Entry 8W9Z (electron microscopy, 3.00 A resolution); this record covers chains C and K of the 20 polymer chains in the assembly.

Chain C:
Molecule: DNA-directed RNA polymerase subunit gamma
Source organism: Nicotiana tabacum
Reference sequence: A0A140G1Q3 (A0A140G1Q3_TOBAC); residue numbers follow UniProt; this construct covers 1-688
Sequence (688 residues; numbered 1 to 688; the number before each row is that of its first residue):
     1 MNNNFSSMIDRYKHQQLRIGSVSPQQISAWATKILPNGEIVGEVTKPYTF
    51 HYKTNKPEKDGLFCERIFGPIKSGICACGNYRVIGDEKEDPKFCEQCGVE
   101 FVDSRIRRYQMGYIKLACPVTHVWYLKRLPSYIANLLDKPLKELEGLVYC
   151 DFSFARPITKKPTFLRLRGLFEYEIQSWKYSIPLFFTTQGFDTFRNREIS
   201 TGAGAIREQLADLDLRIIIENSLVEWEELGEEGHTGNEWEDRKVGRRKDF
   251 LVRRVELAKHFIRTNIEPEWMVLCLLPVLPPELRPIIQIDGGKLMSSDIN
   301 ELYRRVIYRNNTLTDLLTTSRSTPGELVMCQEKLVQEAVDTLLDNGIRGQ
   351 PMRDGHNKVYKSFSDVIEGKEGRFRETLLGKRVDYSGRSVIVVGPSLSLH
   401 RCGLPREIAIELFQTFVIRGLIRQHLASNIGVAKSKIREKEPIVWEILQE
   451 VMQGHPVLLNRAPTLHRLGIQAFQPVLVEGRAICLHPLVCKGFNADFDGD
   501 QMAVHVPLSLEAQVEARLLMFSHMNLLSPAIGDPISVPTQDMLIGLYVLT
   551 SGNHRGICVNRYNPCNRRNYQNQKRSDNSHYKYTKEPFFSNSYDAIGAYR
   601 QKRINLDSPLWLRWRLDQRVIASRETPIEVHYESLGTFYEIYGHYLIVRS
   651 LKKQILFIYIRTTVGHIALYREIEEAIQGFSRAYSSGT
Unresolved in the structure: 1-7, 70-103, 350-385, 568-583, 686-688
Ion coordination: Mg2+: Asp-496, Asp-498, Asp-500

Chain K:
Molecule: PAP8(pTAC6)
Source organism: Nicotiana tabacum
Reference sequence: A0A1S3ZQT7 (A0A1S3ZQT7_TOBAC); residue numbers follow UniProt; this construct covers 1-331
Sequence (331 residues; row label = number of the first residue in the row):
     1 MSAAQLFFPLPPNLSTFSTTPSSQALFTISFAKTISSNPNSVKQSLTTKR
    51 RRDFRVFADDGDADGGGPDDYDMDEDEVEEADNKKDFDVDYDTLLGGASL
   101 TVAATGDDIAMVHSSSFVFTQGWDSEKIVDYRINEEEFHKISLLDCDFFI
   151 RKPPDPDNDVYDFREMYVTPPDTDIYAIPRVLAPMPQKYIRCAMSDYGCY
   201 NVTEPPIDAPRDPMYKSEREVSKVFLTKHYRNRRAGDPEFALDFEEIYVI
   251 DSKTKSITRAKVVVTVPGGRNRDRKNDLLVIRDNGTSFKIIPSEERDDPT
   301 TVIEKEEWKKSRQDMERHLRKLRDFSVSNWF
Unresolved in the structure: 1-117

Interface between chain C and chain K:
Pairs across the interface (77):
  Arg-555(C) / Glu-307(K)
  Gly-556(C) / Glu-307(K)  hydrogen bond (backbone-side chain)
  Gly-556(C) / Trp-308(K)
  Gly-556(C) / Ser-311(K)
  Ile-557(C) / Trp-308(K)
  Ile-557(C) / Ser-311(K)  hydrogen bond (backbone-side chain)
  Ile-557(C) / Arg-312(K)
  Ile-557(C) / Met-315(K)  hydrophobic
  Asn-560(C) / Glu-304(K)  hydrogen bond
  Asn-560(C) / Trp-308(K)  hydrogen bond (backbone-side chain)
  Arg-561(C) / Trp-308(K)
  Tyr-562(C) / Trp-308(K)
  Asn-563(C) / Trp-308(K)
  Pro-564(C) / Glu-304(K)
  Pro-564(C) / Lys-305(K)
  Pro-564(C) / Trp-308(K)
  Cys-565(C) / Lys-305(K)  hydrogen bond
  Lys-585(C) / Thr-300(K)
  Lys-585(C) / Glu-304(K)
  Gln-618(C) / Ser-217(K)
  Arg-619(C) / Tyr-215(K)
  Val-620(C) / Val-202(K)
  Ile-621(C) / Val-202(K)  hydrophobic
  Ala-622(C) / Val-202(K)
  Ser-623(C) / Tyr-200(K)
  Arg-624(C) / Cys-199(K)
  Arg-624(C) / Asn-201(K)
  Arg-624(C) / Glu-220(K)  salt bridge
  Glu-625(C) / Cys-199(K)
  Thr-626(C) / Tyr-197(K)  hydrogen bond
  Thr-626(C) / Cys-199(K)
  Thr-626(C) / Asn-284(K)
  Pro-627(C) / Tyr-197(K)
  Pro-627(C) / Gly-198(K)
  Ile-628(C) / Ile-281(K)
  Ile-628(C) / Arg-282(K)
  Ile-628(C) / Val-302(K)  hydrophobic
  Ile-628(C) / Ile-303(K)  hydrophobic
  Ile-628(C) / Glu-306(K)
  Glu-629(C) / Val-280(K)
  Glu-629(C) / Ile-281(K)
  Glu-629(C) / Arg-282(K)  salt bridge
  Glu-629(C) / Val-302(K)
  Val-630(C) / Tyr-197(K)  hydrophobic
  Val-630(C) / Leu-279(K)
  Val-630(C) / Val-280(K)
  Val-630(C) / Ile-281(K)  hydrogen bond (backbone-backbone)
  His-631(C) / Leu-278(K)
  His-631(C) / Leu-279(K)
  His-631(C) / Val-280(K)
  His-631(C) / Asp-297(K)
  Tyr-632(C) / Ser-195(K)
  Tyr-632(C) / Thr-227(K)
  Tyr-632(C) / Leu-242(K)  hydrophobic
  Tyr-632(C) / Phe-244(K)  hydrophobic
  Tyr-632(C) / Leu-278(K)
  Tyr-632(C) / Leu-279(K)  hydrogen bond (backbone-backbone)
  Glu-633(C) / Leu-242(K)
  Glu-633(C) / Phe-244(K)
  Glu-633(C) / Leu-278(K)
  Ser-634(C) / Leu-242(K)
  Ser-634(C) / Phe-244(K)
  Ser-634(C) / Lys-275(K)  hydrogen bond (side chain-backbone)
  Phe-638(C) / Ser-195(K)
  Glu-640(C) / Asp-196(K)
  Glu-640(C) / Arg-219(K)  salt bridge
  Ile-641(C) / Pro-299(K)  hydrophobic
  Tyr-642(C) / Gly-198(K)  hydrogen bond (side chain-backbone)
  Tyr-642(C) / Ile-303(K)
  Tyr-645(C) / Tyr-200(K)
  Leu-646(C) / Pro-299(K)  hydrophobic
  Ile-647(C) / Tyr-200(K)  hydrophobic
  Arg-649(C) / Asp-196(K)  salt bridge
  Arg-649(C) / Tyr-200(K)
  Arg-649(C) / Arg-219(K)
  Leu-651(C) / Ala-193(K)  hydrophobic
  Lys-653(C) / Met-194(K)
Other interface residues (no listed pair), chain C (43 interface residues in all): Arg-567, Trp-611, Leu-635, Gly-636, Gly-643, Arg-661
Other interface residues (no listed pair), chain K (45 interface residues in all): Leu-144, Phe-240, Ala-241, Arg-274, Asp-277, Thr-301, Trp-330, Phe-331

Overview:
Chain C and chain K form an interface of 43 and 45 residues respectively; the contacts include 10 hydrogen
bonds and 4 salt bridges. Polar pairs include Arg-624(C)/Glu-220(K), Glu-629(C)/Arg-282(K) and
Glu-640(C)/Arg-219(K). Asp-496(C), Asp-498(C) and Asp-500(C) form the Mg2+ site.
Chain C is DNA-directed RNA polymerase subunit gamma and chain K is PAP8(pTAC6), both from Nicotiana tabacum;
the structure, The cryo-EM structure of the Nicotiana tabacum PEP-PAP, was determined by electron microscopy,
deposited together with 8WA0 and 8WA1.
